Entry 8Q63 (electron microscopy, 3.68 A resolution); this record covers chains B and N of the 5 polymer chains in the assembly.

[Chain B]
Protein: Mitochondrial transcription factor 1
Organism: Saccharomyces cerevisiae S288C
Notes: EC 2.1.1.-
UniProt: P14908 (MTF1_YEAST); residues 2-341 here = UniProt positions 2-341
Amino-acid sequence (354 residues; row label = number of the first residue in the row; numbers below 1 keep their minus sign (Met-12 is residue -12)):
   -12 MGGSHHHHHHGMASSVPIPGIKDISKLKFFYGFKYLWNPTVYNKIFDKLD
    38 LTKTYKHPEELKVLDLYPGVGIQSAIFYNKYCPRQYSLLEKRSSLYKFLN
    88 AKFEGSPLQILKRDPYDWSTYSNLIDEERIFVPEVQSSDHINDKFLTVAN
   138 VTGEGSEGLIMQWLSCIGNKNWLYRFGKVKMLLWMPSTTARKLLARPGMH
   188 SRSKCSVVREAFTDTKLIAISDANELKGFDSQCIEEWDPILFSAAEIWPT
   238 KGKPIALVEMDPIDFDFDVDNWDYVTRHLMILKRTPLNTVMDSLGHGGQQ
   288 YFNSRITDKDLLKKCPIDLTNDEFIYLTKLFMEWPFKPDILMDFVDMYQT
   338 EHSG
Not modelled in the structure: -12 to 1, 331-341
Differences from the reference sequence: initiating methionine (-12); expression tag (-11 to 1)
UniProt features mapped onto this chain:
  - binding site (S-adenosyl-L-methionine): Leu23, Glu77, Asp101, Asn137
What the authors report for this chain:
  - mutagenesis - F16A/Y18A, D101A (approximately 30%), Y103A (about 100-fold): decreased catalytic activity

[Chain N]
Molecule: Non-template DNA
Sequence (37 nucleotides; each row starts with the number of its first residue):
   101 CGAATAAGTATTGATATAAGTAATAAATGCAAATTGC
Not modelled in the structure: 101-106

[Chain B / chain N interface]
Contacting residue pairs - 24 pairs, chain B then chain N:
  Phe16(B) with DA125(N), phosphate contact; DA126(N), phosphate contact
  Tyr18(B) with DT124(N), phosphate contact; DA125(N), sugar contact
  Ser80(B) with DA126(N), phosphate contact
  Asp101(B) with DA122(N), hydrogen bond to the base; DA123(N), base contact
  Tyr103(B) with DG120(N), hydrogen bond to the base; DA122(N), stacking on the base
  Asp104(B) with DG120(N), hydrogen bond to the base
  Trp105(B) with DG120(N), hydrogen bond to the base
  Glu144(B) with DA119(N), hydrogen bond to the base
  Gly145(B) with DA119(N), base contact
  Met148(B) with DA118(N), phosphate contact; DA119(N), base contact
  Gln149(B) with DA119(N), hydrogen bond to the phosphate; DG120(N), hydrogen bond to the base
  Thr175(B) with DA116(N), hydrogen bond to the phosphate
  Lys179(B) with DA116(N), phosphate contact; DT117(N), salt bridge to the phosphate
  Ser190(B) with DT117(N), phosphate contact
  Lys191(B) with DA118(N), phosphate contact
  Arg264(B) with DA118(N), sugar contact; DA119(N), salt bridge to the phosphate
Other interface residues (no listed pair), chain B (18 interface residues in all): Ser106, Gly142

[Summary]
The interface between chain B and chain N involves 18 residues on one side and 10 on the other; the contacts
include 8 hydrogen bonds, 2 salt bridges and 1 aromatic stacking contact. Among the polar pairs are
Asp101(B)-DA122(N), Tyr103(B)-DG120(N) and Asp104(B)-DG120(N). From the paper: F16A/Y18A, D101A and Y103A of
chain B reduce catalytic activity.
Chain B is Mitochondrial transcription factor 1 (Saccharomyces cerevisiae S288C) and chain N is Non-template
DNA; the structure, Cryo-EM structure of IC8', a second state of yeast mitochondrial RNA polymerase
transcription initiation complex with ..., was determined by electron microscopy, deposited together with
8AP1, 8ATT, 8ATV, 8ATW, 8C5S and 8C5U.
